1W3I - chains A and C of the 4 polymer chains in the assembly; structure by X-ray diffraction, 1.70 A resolution.

== Chain A (and C) ==
Name: 2-keto-3-deoxy gluconate aldolase
Organism: Sulfolobus solfataricus
Notes: EC 4.1.2.20; chain C of this document is another copy of the same molecule, construct and numbering; everything in this record applies to it too
UniProtKB: O54288 (O54288); residue numbers follow UniProt; this construct covers 2-294
Amino-acid sequence (293 residues; numbered 2 to 294; the number before each row is that of its first residue):
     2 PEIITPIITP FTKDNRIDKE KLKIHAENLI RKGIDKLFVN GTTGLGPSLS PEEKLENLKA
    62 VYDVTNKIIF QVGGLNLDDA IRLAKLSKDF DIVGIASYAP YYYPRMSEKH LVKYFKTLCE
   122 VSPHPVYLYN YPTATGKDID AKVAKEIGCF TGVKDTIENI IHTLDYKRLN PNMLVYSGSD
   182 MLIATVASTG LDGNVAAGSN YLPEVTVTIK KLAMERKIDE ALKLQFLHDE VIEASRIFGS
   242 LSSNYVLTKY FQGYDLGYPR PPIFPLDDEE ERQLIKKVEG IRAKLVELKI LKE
Swiss-Prot annotation at these positions:
  - active site: Lys155 (Schiff-base intermediate with substrate)
  - binding site (substrate): Thr43, Thr44, Tyr130 to Tyr132, Lys155 to Thr157
  - site: Tyr130 (Proton shuttle)
Disulfide bonds: Cys120-Cys150
Covalently attached groups: pyruvic acid (PYR) linked to Lys155
Ligand contacts: pyruvic acid (PYR): Pro7, Phe39, Gly42, Thr43, Thr44, Tyr130, Gly179, Val196, Ala198

== Interface between chain A and chain C ==
Pairs across the interface - 42 pairs, chain A then chain C:
  Glu159(A) - Glu159(C)
  Glu159(A) - Asn160(C)  hydrogen bond
  Glu159(A) - Ile161(C)  hydrogen bond (backbone-backbone)
  Glu159(A) - Ile162(C)
  Asn160(A) - Glu159(C)  hydrogen bond (backbone-backbone)
  Ile161(A) - Ile161(C)  hydrophobic
  Ile161(A) - Leu183(C)  hydrophobic
  Ile162(A) - Ser180(C)
  Ile162(A) - Met182(C)  hydrophobic
  Ile162(A) - Leu183(C)  hydrophobic
  Leu165(A) - Thr186(C)
  Leu165(A) - Phe227(C)
  Arg169(A) - Phe227(C)
  Arg169(A) - Asp230(C)  salt bridge
  Arg169(A) - Glu231(C)
  Arg169(A) - Glu234(C)  salt bridge
  Ser180(A) - Ile162(C)
  Met182(A) - Ile162(C)  hydrophobic
  Leu183(A) - Ile161(C)  hydrophobic
  Leu183(A) - Ile162(C)  hydrophobic
  Leu183(A) - Leu165(C)  hydrophobic
  Thr186(A) - Leu165(C)
  Thr186(A) - Thr186(C)
  Thr186(A) - Thr190(C)  hydrogen bond
  Ser189(A) - Ser189(C)  hydrogen bond
  Ser189(A) - Thr190(C)
  Ser189(A) - Ile219(C)
  Thr190(A) - Thr186(C)  hydrogen bond
  Thr190(A) - Ser189(C)
  Thr190(A) - Ile219(C)
  Thr190(A) - Leu223(C)
  Gly191(A) - Ile219(C)
  Arg217(A) - Arg217(C)
  Ile219(A) - Ser189(C)
  Ile219(A) - Thr190(C)
  Ile219(A) - Gly191(C)
  Leu223(A) - Thr190(C)
  Phe227(A) - Leu165(C)
  Phe227(A) - Arg169(C)
  Asp230(A) - Arg169(C)  salt bridge
  Glu231(A) - Arg169(C)
  Glu234(A) - Arg169(C)  salt bridge
Interface residues without a listed pair, chain A (22 interface residues in all): Asp166, Lys168
Interface residues without a listed pair, chain C (22 interface residues in all): Asp166, Lys168

== In short ==
Chain A and chain C each contribute 22 residues to their interface; the contacts include 6 hydrogen bonds and
4 salt bridges. Polar pairs include Arg169(A)-Asp230(C), Arg169(A)-Glu234(C) and Glu159(A)-Asn160(C). Pyruvic
acid is covalently linked to Lys155(A).
Both chains are 2-keto-3-deoxy gluconate aldolase (Sulfolobus solfataricus). Entry 1W3I (Sulfolobus
solfataricus 2-keto-3-deoxygluconate (KDG) aldolase complex with pyruvate) was determined by X-ray
diffraction, deposited together with 1W37, 1W3N and 1W3T.
